Entry 7R1F (electron microscopy, 2.58 A resolution); this record covers chains A and B of the 6 polymer chains in the assembly.

Chain A:
Protein: Polymerase acidic protein
Source organism: Influenza B virus (B/Memphis/13/2003)
Notes: EC 3.1.-.-
Reference sequence: Q5V8Z9 (Q5V8Z9_9INFB); numbering as in UniProt (aligned over 1-726)
Amino-acid sequence (751 residues; row label = number of the first residue in the row; numbers below 1 keep their minus sign (Gly-13 is residue -13)):
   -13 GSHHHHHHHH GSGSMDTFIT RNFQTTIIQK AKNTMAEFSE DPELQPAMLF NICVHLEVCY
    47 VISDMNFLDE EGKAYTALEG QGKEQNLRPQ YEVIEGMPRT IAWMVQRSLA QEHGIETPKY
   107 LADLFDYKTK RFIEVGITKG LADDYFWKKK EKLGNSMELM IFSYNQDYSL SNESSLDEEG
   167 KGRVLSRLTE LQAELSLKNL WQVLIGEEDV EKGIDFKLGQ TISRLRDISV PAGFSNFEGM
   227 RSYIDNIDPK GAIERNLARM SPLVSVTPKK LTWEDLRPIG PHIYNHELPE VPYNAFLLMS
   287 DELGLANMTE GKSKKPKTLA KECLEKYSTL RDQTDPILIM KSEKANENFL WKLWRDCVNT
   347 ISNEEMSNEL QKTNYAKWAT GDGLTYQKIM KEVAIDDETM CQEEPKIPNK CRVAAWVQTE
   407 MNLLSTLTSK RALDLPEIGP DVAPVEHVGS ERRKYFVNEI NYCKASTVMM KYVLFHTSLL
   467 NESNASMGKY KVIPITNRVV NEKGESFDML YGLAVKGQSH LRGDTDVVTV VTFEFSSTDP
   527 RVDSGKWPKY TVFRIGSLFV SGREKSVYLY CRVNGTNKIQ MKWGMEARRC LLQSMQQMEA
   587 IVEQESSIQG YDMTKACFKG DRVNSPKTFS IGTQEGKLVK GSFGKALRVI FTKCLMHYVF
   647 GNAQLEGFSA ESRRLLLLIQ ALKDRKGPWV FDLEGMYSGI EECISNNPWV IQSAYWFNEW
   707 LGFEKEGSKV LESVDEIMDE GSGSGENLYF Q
Disordered / not traced: -13 to 0, 721-737
Construct notes: expression tag (-13 to 0, 727-737)

Chain B:
Protein: RNA-directed RNA polymerase catalytic subunit
Source organism: Influenza B virus (B/Memphis/13/2003)
Notes: EC 2.7.7.48
Reference sequence: Q5V8Y6 (Q5V8Y6_9INFB); numbering as in UniProt (aligned over 1-752)
Amino-acid sequence (772 residues; numbered -8 to 763; the number before each row is that of its first residue; numbers below 1 keep their minus sign (Gly-8 is residue -8)):
    -8 GSGSGSGSGM NINPYFLFID VPIQAAISTT FPYTGVPPYS HGTGTGYTID TVIRTHEYSN
    52 KGKQYISDVT GCTMVDPTNG PLPEDNEPSA YAQLDCVLEA LDRMDEEHPG LFQAASQNAM
   112 ETLMVTTVDK LTQGRQTFDW TVCRNQPAAT ALNTTITSFR LNDLNGADKG GLIPFCQDII
   172 DSLDRPEMTF FSVKNIKKKL PAKNRKGFLI KRIPMKVKDK ITKVEYIKRA LSLNTMTKDA
   232 ERGKLKRRAI ATAGIQIRGF VLVVENLAKN ICENLEQSGL PVGGNEKKAK LSNAVAKMLS
   292 NCPPGGISMT VTGDNTKWNE CLNPRIFLAM TERITRDSPI WFRDFCSIAP VLFSNKIARL
   352 GKGFMITSKT KRLKAQIPCP DLFSIPLERY NEETRAKLKK LKPFFNEEGT ASLSPGMMMG
   412 MFNMLSTVLG VAALGIKNIG NKEYLWDGLQ SSDDFALFVN AKDEETCMEG INDFYRTCKL
   472 LGINMSKKKS YCNETGMFEF TSMFYRDGFV SNFAMELPSF GVAGVNESAD MAIGMTIIKN
   532 NMINNGMGPA TAQTAIQLFI ADYRYTYKCH RGDSKVEGKR MKIIKELWEN TKGRDGLLVA
   592 DGGPNIYNLR NLHIPEIVLK YNLMDPEYKG RLLHPQNPFV GHLSIEGIKE ADITPAHGPV
   652 KKMDYDAVSG THSWRTKRNR SILNTDQRNM ILEEQCYAKC CNLFEACFNS ASYRKPVGQH
   712 SMLEAMAHRL RMDARLDYES GRMSKDDFEK AMAHLGEIGY IGSGSGENLY FQ
Disordered / not traced: -8 to -1, 194-198, 637-653, 750-763
Construct notes: expression tag (-8 to 0, 753-763)
Ion coordination: Mg2+ site 1: Gly304, Asp445; Mg2+ site 2: Asp305, Asp444 (shared with 1 residue of chain M); Mg2+ site 3: Asn306, Asp444

Interface between chain A and chain B:
Contacting residue pairs - 378 pairs, chain A then chain B:
  Glu23(A) - Gln710(B)
  Leu54(A) - Arg726(B)
  Glu56(A) - Lys736(B)  salt bridge
  Leu73(A) - Phe739(B)  hydrophobic
  Leu73(A) - Glu740(B)
  Leu73(A) - Met743(B)  hydrophobic
  Arg74(A) - Arg726(B)
  Arg74(A) - Tyr729(B)  hydrogen bond
  Arg74(A) - Lys736(B)
  Pro75(A) - Arg726(B)  hydrogen bond (backbone-side chain)
  Glu78(A) - Arg722(B)  salt bridge
  Glu78(A) - Met723(B)
  Met83(A) - His719(B)
  Pro84(A) - His711(B)
  Thr86(A) - Val708(B)  hydrogen bond (side chain-backbone)
  Ile87(A) - His711(B)
  Ile87(A) - His719(B)
  Met90(A) - His719(B)
  Met90(A) - Arg720(B)
  Val91(A) - Met723(B)  hydrophobic
  Ser94(A) - Leu727(B)
  Leu95(A) - Leu727(B)  hydrophobic
  Glu98(A) - Leu727(B)
  His99(A) - Glu730(B)  salt bridge
  Tyr113(A) - Arg726(B)
  Tyr113(A) - Glu730(B)
  Lys116(A) - Glu730(B)  salt bridge
  Ile200(A) - Met115(B)  hydrophobic
  Ile200(A) - Ile164(B)  hydrophobic
  Ile200(A) - Trp332(B)  hydrophobic
  Phe202(A) - Gln168(B)
  Phe202(A) - Ile171(B)  hydrophobic
  Phe202(A) - Phe251(B)  hydrophobic
  Phe202(A) - Trp332(B)
  Phe202(A) - Phe336(B)  hydrophobic
  Lys203(A) - Gln168(B)  hydrogen bond (backbone-side chain)
  Lys203(A) - Ile171(B)
  Leu204(A) - Ile171(B)  hydrophobic
  Leu204(A) - Ile339(B)  hydrophobic
  Gly205(A) - Asp175(B)
  Gln206(A) - Asp175(B)  hydrogen bond (backbone-side chain)
  Thr207(A) - Leu174(B)  hydrogen bond (side chain-backbone)
  Thr207(A) - Asp175(B)  hydrogen bond (backbone-side chain)
  Thr207(A) - Lys214(B)  hydrogen bond
  Thr207(A) - Ile218(B)
  Ile208(A) - Ile339(B)  hydrophobic
  Ile208(A) - Leu343(B)  hydrophobic
  Arg210(A) - Asp59(B)  salt bridge
  Arg210(A) - Val60(B)
  Leu211(A) - Val60(B)  hydrophobic
  Leu211(A) - Val342(B)
  Leu211(A) - Asn346(B)
  Arg212(A) - Asp335(B)  salt bridge
  Arg212(A) - Ser338(B)  hydrogen bond
  Arg212(A) - Val342(B)
  Ile214(A) - Tyr56(B)  hydrogen bond (backbone-side chain)
  Ile214(A) - Ser58(B)
  Ile214(A) - Asp59(B)
  Ile214(A) - Arg316(B)  hydrogen bond (backbone-side chain)
  Ile214(A) - Asn346(B)
  Ser215(A) - Arg316(B)  hydrogen bond (backbone-side chain)
  Ser215(A) - Leu319(B)
  Ser215(A) - Val342(B)
  Ser215(A) - Ser345(B)
  Ser215(A) - Asn346(B)  hydrogen bond
  Val216(A) - Asp67(B)
  Val216(A) - Arg316(B)  hydrogen bond (backbone-side chain)
  Pro217(A) - Asp67(B)
  Pro217(A) - Thr69(B)
  Pro217(A) - Asn70(B)
  Ala218(A) - Lys54(B)
  Ala218(A) - Asp67(B)  hydrogen bond (backbone-side chain)
  Ala218(A) - Thr69(B)
  Ala218(A) - Asn70(B)  hydrogen bond (backbone-side chain)
  Phe220(A) - Leu85(B)  hydrophobic
  Phe223(A) - Glu323(B)
  Met226(A) - Ala320(B)  hydrophobic
  Arg227(A) - Glu323(B)  salt bridge
  Arg227(A) - Arg334(B)
  Arg227(A) - Asp335(B)  salt bridge
  Tyr229(A) - Leu85(B)  hydrophobic
  Tyr229(A) - Leu89(B)  hydrophobic
  Ile230(A) - Leu89(B)  hydrophobic
  Ile230(A) - Glu323(B)
  Ile230(A) - Arg324(B)
  Ile230(A) - Arg327(B)  hydrogen bond (backbone-side chain)
  Asp231(A) - Arg327(B)
  Asp231(A) - Arg334(B)  salt bridge
  Pro235(A) - Asp86(B)
  Pro235(A) - Leu89(B)
  Pro235(A) - Glu90(B)
  Pro235(A) - Asp93(B)
  Lys236(A) - Glu97(B)  salt bridge
  Gly237(A) - Glu90(B)  hydrogen bond (backbone-side chain)
  Ala238(A) - Asp86(B)
  Ala238(A) - Glu90(B)  hydrogen bond (backbone-side chain)
  Ile239(A) - Cys87(B)
  Ile239(A) - Glu90(B)  hydrogen bond (backbone-side chain)
  Ile239(A) - Ile427(B)  hydrophobic
  Ile239(A) - Ile430(B)  hydrophobic
  Ile239(A) - Leu471(B)
  Glu240(A) - Ile430(B)
  Glu240(A) - Gly431(B)  hydrogen bond (side chain-backbone)
  Asn242(A) - Leu73(B)
  Asn242(A) - Gln84(B)
  Asn242(A) - Asp86(B)  hydrogen bond
  Asn242(A) - Cys87(B)  hydrogen bond
  Asn242(A) - Leu471(B)
  Leu243(A) - Ile430(B)  hydrophobic
  Leu243(A) - Arg467(B)  hydrogen bond (backbone-side chain)
  Leu243(A) - Thr468(B)
  Leu243(A) - Leu471(B)  hydrophobic
  Arg245(A) - Leu73(B)
  Arg245(A) - Gln84(B)
  Met246(A) - Leu73(B)  hydrophobic
  Met246(A) - Arg467(B)
  Met246(A) - Lys470(B)
  Met246(A) - Leu471(B)  hydrophobic
  Ser247(A) - Arg467(B)  hydrogen bond (backbone-side chain)
  Leu249(A) - Glu75(B)
  Leu249(A) - Asn77(B)
  Val250(A) - Pro74(B)
  Val250(A) - Glu75(B)
  Val250(A) - Asp76(B)
  Val250(A) - Asn77(B)
  Val250(A) - Tyr466(B)  hydrophobic
  Val250(A) - Arg467(B)  hydrogen bond (backbone-side chain)
  Val250(A) - Lys470(B)
  Ser251(A) - Asn77(B)  hydrogen bond (backbone-side chain)
  Ser251(A) - Asn463(B)
  Ser251(A) - Tyr466(B)
  Ser251(A) - Lys478(B)  hydrogen bond (backbone-side chain)
  Val252(A) - Asn463(B)  hydrogen bond (backbone-side chain)
  Val252(A) - Tyr466(B)
  Val252(A) - Lys478(B)
  Thr253(A) - Lys478(B)  hydrogen bond
  Pro254(A) - Met459(B)  hydrophobic
  Lys256(A) - Glu455(B)  salt bridge
  Gly297(A) - Lys566(B)  hydrogen bond (backbone-side chain)
  Lys298(A) - Lys566(B)  hydrogen bond (side chain-backbone)
  Lys298(A) - Glu568(B)  salt bridge
  Ser299(A) - Lys566(B)
  Lys300(A) - Glu568(B)
  Leu370(A) - Arg363(B)  hydrogen bond (backbone-side chain)
  Thr371(A) - Lys365(B)
  Tyr372(A) - Thr358(B)
  Tyr372(A) - Ser359(B)
  Tyr372(A) - Lys360(B)
  Tyr372(A) - Arg363(B)
  Tyr372(A) - Leu364(B)
  Tyr372(A) - Lys365(B)
  Gln373(A) - Arg363(B)  hydrogen bond (backbone-backbone)
  Gln373(A) - Leu364(B)
  Gln373(A) - Lys365(B)  hydrogen bond (backbone-backbone)
  Lys374(A) - Lys365(B)
  Ile375(A) - Leu364(B)  hydrophobic
  Ile375(A) - Lys365(B)  hydrogen bond (backbone-backbone)
  Ile375(A) - Ala366(B)
  Lys377(A) - Gln367(B)
  Lys377(A) - Ile368(B)
  Lys377(A) - Pro369(B)
  Lys377(A) - Asp372(B)  salt bridge
  Ala380(A) - Ile357(B)  hydrophobic
  Ala380(A) - Ala366(B)  hydrophobic
  Ala380(A) - Arg380(B)  hydrogen bond (backbone-side chain)
  Ile381(A) - Ile376(B)  hydrophobic
  Ile381(A) - Arg380(B)  hydrogen bond (backbone-side chain)
  Asp383(A) - Arg380(B)  hydrogen bond (backbone-side chain)
  Glu384(A) - Arg380(B)
  Thr385(A) - Lys362(B)  hydrogen bond
  Met386(A) - Ile357(B)
  Met386(A) - Thr358(B)
  Met386(A) - Ser359(B)
  Met386(A) - Leu364(B)
  Met386(A) - Lys365(B)
  Met386(A) - Ala366(B)
  Met386(A) - Arg380(B)  hydrogen bond (backbone-side chain)
  Cys387(A) - Ile357(B)
  Cys387(A) - Thr358(B)  hydrogen bond (backbone-backbone)
  Cys387(A) - Arg380(B)
  Gln388(A) - Phe355(B)
  Gln388(A) - Met356(B)
  Gln388(A) - Ile357(B)
  Gln388(A) - Arg380(B)  hydrogen bond (backbone-backbone)
  Gln388(A) - Tyr381(B)
  Gln388(A) - Asn382(B)  hydrogen bond (side chain-backbone)
  Gln388(A) - Thr385(B)  hydrogen bond
  Glu389(A) - Met356(B)
  Glu389(A) - Thr358(B)  hydrogen bond
  Glu389(A) - Asn382(B)  hydrogen bond (backbone-side chain)
  Glu390(A) - Asn382(B)  hydrogen bond (backbone-side chain)
  Glu390(A) - Glu383(B)
  Pro391(A) - Asn382(B)
  Gln404(A) - Asn2(B)
  Gln404(A) - Ile3(B)  hydrogen bond (side chain-backbone)
  Asn408(A) - Met1(B)
  Asn408(A) - Asn2(B)  hydrogen bond
  Asn408(A) - Ile3(B)  hydrogen bond (side chain-backbone)
  Leu421(A) - Gln548(B)
  Leu421(A) - Leu549(B)  hydrophobic
  Pro422(A) - Gln548(B)  hydrogen bond (backbone-side chain)
  Pro422(A) - Ile551(B)  hydrophobic
  Pro422(A) - Ala552(B)
  Pro422(A) - Arg555(B)
  Glu423(A) - Arg555(B)  salt bridge
  Glu423(A) - Arg562(B)  salt bridge
  Glu423(A) - Pro595(B)
  Glu423(A) - Asn596(B)  hydrogen bond (backbone-side chain)
  Ile424(A) - Gln544(B)
  Ile424(A) - Asn596(B)
  Ile424(A) - Tyr598(B)
  Gly425(A) - Asn596(B)
  Gly425(A) - Ile597(B)
  Gly425(A) - Tyr598(B)  hydrogen bond (backbone-backbone)
  Gly425(A) - Asn599(B)  hydrogen bond (backbone-side chain)
  Pro426(A) - Asn599(B)  hydrogen bond (backbone-side chain)
  Pro426(A) - Arg601(B)  hydrogen bond (backbone-side chain)
  Asp427(A) - Gln544(B)
  Asp427(A) - Asn599(B)  hydrogen bond
  Val428(A) - Arg601(B)
  Val431(A) - Pro540(B)  hydrophobic
  Glu432(A) - Gln544(B)  hydrogen bond (backbone-side chain)
  Glu432(A) - Asn599(B)
  Glu432(A) - Leu600(B)  hydrogen bond (side chain-backbone)
  Glu432(A) - Arg601(B)  salt bridge
  Gly435(A) - Ala541(B)
  Gly435(A) - Gln544(B)
  Ser436(A) - Gln544(B)  hydrogen bond (backbone-side chain)
  Arg438(A) - Ala541(B)
  Arg439(A) - Ala541(B)
  Arg439(A) - Gln544(B)  hydrogen bond
  Arg439(A) - Thr545(B)
  Asn467(A) - Lys559(B)
  Arg508(A) - Leu674(B)
  Thr511(A) - Ser31(B)
  Thr511(A) - His32(B)
  Ile565(A) - Val27(B)  hydrophobic
  Ile565(A) - Tyr30(B)
  Trp569(A) - Tyr24(B)
  Trp569(A) - Gly26(B)
  Trp569(A) - Val27(B)  hydrophobic
  Trp569(A) - Pro28(B)
  Trp569(A) - Arg233(B)
  Trp569(A) - Pro509(B)  hydrophobic
  Met571(A) - Asp553(B)
  Arg574(A) - Leu549(B)
  Arg574(A) - Tyr556(B)
  Arg575(A) - Leu508(B)  hydrogen bond (side chain-backbone)
  Arg575(A) - Pro509(B)
  Arg575(A) - Phe511(B)
  Arg575(A) - Gly512(B)
  Cys576(A) - Thr25(B)  hydrogen bond
  Leu578(A) - Phe504(B)  hydrophobic
  Leu578(A) - Thr542(B)
  Leu578(A) - Ala546(B)
  Leu578(A) - Leu549(B)  hydrophobic
  Gln579(A) - Ser19(B)  hydrogen bond (side chain-backbone)
  Gln579(A) - Thr20(B)
  Gln579(A) - Phe22(B)  hydrogen bond (side chain-backbone)
  Gln579(A) - Ala505(B)
  Gln579(A) - Leu508(B)
  Met581(A) - Thr542(B)
  Met581(A) - Thr545(B)  hydrogen bond
  Gln582(A) - Phe504(B)
  Gln582(A) - Asn536(B)
  Gln582(A) - Gly537(B)  hydrogen bond (side chain-backbone)
  Gln582(A) - Thr542(B)
  Gln583(A) - Ala16(B)  hydrogen bond (side chain-backbone)
  Gln583(A) - Ala17(B)
  Gln583(A) - Ser19(B)
  Gln583(A) - Thr20(B)
  Glu585(A) - Gly539(B)
  Glu585(A) - Pro540(B)
  Glu585(A) - Ala541(B)  hydrogen bond (side chain-backbone)
  Glu585(A) - Thr542(B)  hydrogen bond
  Glu589(A) - Gly539(B)
  Glu589(A) - Pro540(B)
  Phe615(A) - Asp11(B)
  Ser616(A) - Phe7(B)
  Ser616(A) - Asp11(B)  hydrogen bond (backbone-side chain)
  Ile617(A) - Met1(B)  hydrophobic
  Ile617(A) - Ile3(B)
  Ile617(A) - Asn4(B)  hydrogen bond (backbone-backbone)
  Ile617(A) - Phe7(B)
  Gly618(A) - Asn2(B)
  Gly618(A) - Asn4(B)
  Gly618(A) - Phe7(B)
  Thr619(A) - Gly0(B)
  Thr619(A) - Met1(B)
  Thr619(A) - Asn2(B)  hydrogen bond (backbone-backbone)
  Thr619(A) - Phe7(B)
  Gln620(A) - Gly0(B)
  Gln620(A) - Met1(B)
  Leu624(A) - Phe7(B)  hydrophobic
  Val625(A) - Met1(B)  hydrophobic
  Lys631(A) - Ile3(B)
  Val635(A) - Ile3(B)  hydrophobic
  Ile636(A) - Leu8(B)  hydrophobic
  Lys639(A) - Pro5(B)
  Lys639(A) - Thr20(B)
  Cys640(A) - Thr25(B)
  His643(A) - Thr20(B)
  His643(A) - Pro23(B)
  His643(A) - Thr25(B)
  His643(A) - Gly26(B)
  Tyr644(A) - Thr25(B)
  Tyr644(A) - Gly26(B)
  Ala649(A) - Pro29(B)  hydrophobic
  Ala649(A) - Leu236(B)
  Ala649(A) - Arg238(B)
  Gln650(A) - Leu236(B)
  Glu652(A) - Pro23(B)
  Glu652(A) - Val27(B)
  Glu652(A) - Pro29(B)
  Glu652(A) - Arg233(B)  salt bridge
  Glu652(A) - Gly234(B)
  Gly653(A) - Gly234(B)
  Phe654(A) - Tyr6(B)
  Ser655(A) - Thr21(B)
  Ser655(A) - Pro23(B)
  Ala656(A) - Gly234(B)
  Arg659(A) - Ile18(B)
  Arg659(A) - Thr21(B)  hydrogen bond (side chain-backbone)
  Arg659(A) - Phe22(B)
  Arg659(A) - Phe495(B)
  Arg660(A) - Lys480(B)
  Arg660(A) - Tyr482(B)
  Leu662(A) - Phe9(B)  hydrophobic
  Leu662(A) - Ile14(B)
  Leu662(A) - Thr21(B)
  Leu663(A) - Gln15(B)
  Leu663(A) - Tyr482(B)
  Leu663(A) - Phe495(B)  hydrophobic
  Leu664(A) - Tyr482(B)  hydrophobic
  Gln666(A) - Pro13(B)
  Gln666(A) - Ile14(B)  hydrogen bond (side chain-backbone)
  Gln666(A) - Gln15(B)
  Gln666(A) - Arg497(B)
  Ala667(A) - Met488(B)  hydrophobic
  Lys669(A) - Phe9(B)  hydrogen bond (side chain-backbone)
  Asp670(A) - Met488(B)
  Asp670(A) - Arg497(B)  salt bridge
  Arg671(A) - Glu485(B)
  Lys672(A) - Asn484(B)
  Lys672(A) - Glu485(B)  hydrogen bond (backbone-backbone)
  Pro674(A) - Cys483(B)
  Pro674(A) - Asn484(B)
  Trp675(A) - Met300(B)
  Trp675(A) - Glu455(B)  hydrogen bond
  Trp675(A) - Glu456(B)
  Trp675(A) - Met459(B)  hydrophobic
  Trp675(A) - Tyr482(B)
  Trp675(A) - Cys483(B)  hydrogen bond (backbone-backbone)
  Phe677(A) - Val302(B)  hydrophobic
  Phe677(A) - Ile462(B)  hydrophobic
  Phe677(A) - Lys478(B)
  Phe677(A) - Ser481(B)
  Asp678(A) - Lys478(B)  hydrogen bond (backbone-backbone)
  Asp678(A) - Lys479(B)  salt bridge
  Gly681(A) - Lys479(B)
  Met682(A) - Lys479(B)
  Met682(A) - Tyr482(B)  hydrophobic
  Glu688(A) - Leu236(B)
  Glu688(A) - Lys237(B)  salt bridge
  Cys689(A) - Leu236(B)  hydrophobic
  Ser699(A) - Tyr6(B)
  Trp702(A) - Ile3(B)  hydrogen bond (side chain-backbone)
  Trp702(A) - Asn4(B)  hydrogen bond (backbone-side chain)
  Trp702(A) - Pro5(B)
  Trp702(A) - Tyr6(B)  hydrophobic
  Phe703(A) - Tyr6(B)
  Glu705(A) - Asn4(B)  hydrogen bond
  Trp706(A) - Tyr6(B)
  Trp706(A) - Phe7(B)  hydrophobic
  Trp706(A) - Phe9(B)  hydrophobic
  Trp706(A) - Ile10(B)
  Phe709(A) - Phe7(B)  hydrophobic
  Glu710(A) - Ile10(B)
Interface residues without a listed pair, chain A (181 interface residues in all): Asp201, Pro248, Lys301, Met376, Met407, Ser411, Asp420, Ala429, Leu460, Thr463, Gln566, Glu572, Leu577, Met584, Ile587, Glu621, Lys626, Leu651, Gly673
Interface residues without a listed pair, chain B (194 interface residues in all): Val12, Ala91, Cys167, Lys235, Ser375, Met476, Thr486, Glu490, Ser502, Met538, Val567, Gly594, Gly709, Glu715, Ala716

In short:
181 residues of chain A face 194 of chain B across their interface; the contacts include 84 hydrogen bonds and
20 salt bridges. Among the polar pairs are Glu56(A)-Lys736(B), Glu78(A)-Arg722(B) and His99(A)-Glu730(B). The
Mg2+ site 1 is built by Gly304(B) and Asp445(B).
Here chain A is Polymerase acidic protein and chain B is RNA-directed RNA polymerase catalytic subunit, both
from Influenza B virus (B/Memphis/13/2003). Entry 7R1F (Early transcription elongation state of influenza B
polymerase backtracked due to double incoproation of nucleotide analogue ...) was determined by electron
microscopy, deposited together with 8BDR, 8BE0 and 8BF5.
